9IM5 - chains B and C of the 5 polymer chains in the assembly; structure by X-ray diffraction, 2.86 A resolution.

Chain B:
Molecule: Tubulin beta chain
Organism: Sus scrofa
UniProt: P02554 (TBB_PIG); numbering as in UniProt (aligned over 1-445)
Sequence (445 residues; numbered 1 to 445; the number before each row is that of its first residue):
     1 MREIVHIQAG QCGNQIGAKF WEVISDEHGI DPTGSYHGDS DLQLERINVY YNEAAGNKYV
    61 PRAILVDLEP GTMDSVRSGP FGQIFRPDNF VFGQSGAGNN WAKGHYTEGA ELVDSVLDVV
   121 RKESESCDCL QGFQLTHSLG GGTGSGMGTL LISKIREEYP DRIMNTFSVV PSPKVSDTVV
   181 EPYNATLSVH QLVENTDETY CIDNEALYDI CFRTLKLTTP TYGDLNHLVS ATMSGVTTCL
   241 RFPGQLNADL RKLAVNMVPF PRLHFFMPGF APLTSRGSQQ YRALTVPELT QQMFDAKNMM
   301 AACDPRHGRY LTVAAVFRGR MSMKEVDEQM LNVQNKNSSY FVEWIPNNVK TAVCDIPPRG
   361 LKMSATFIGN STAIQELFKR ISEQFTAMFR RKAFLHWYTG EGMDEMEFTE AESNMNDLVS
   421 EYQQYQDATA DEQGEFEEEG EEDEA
Unresolved in the structure: 1, 276-279, 429-445
Ion coordination: Ca2+ near Glu-111 (its only coordinating residue here)
Residues lining bound ligands:
  - A1L2T (N4-(1,3-benzodioxol-5-ylmethyl)-6-(1H-indol-4-yl)pyrimidine-2,4-diamine): Ile-4, Tyr-50, Gln-134, Asn-165, Phe-167, Glu-198, Tyr-200, Val-236, Thr-237, Cys-239, Leu-240, Leu-246, Leu-250, Leu-253, Ala-254, Asn-256, Met-257, Ala-314, Val-316, Ala-352, Ile-368
  - GDP (guanosine-5'-diphosphate): Gly-10, Gln-11, Cys-12, Gln-15, Ile-16, Asn-99, Ser-138, Gly-140, Gly-141, Gly-142, Thr-143, Gly-144, Val-169, Pro-171, Val-175, Asp-177, Glu-181, Asn-204, Leu-207, Tyr-222, Leu-225, Asn-226
Swiss-Prot annotation at these positions:
  - motif: Met-1 to Ile-4 (MREI motif)
  - binding site (GTP): Gln-11, Glu-69, Ser-138, Gly-142, Thr-143, Gly-144, Asn-204, Asn-226
  - binding site (Mg(2+)): Glu-69
  - modified residue: Ser-40 (Phosphoserine), Lys-58 (N6-acetyllysine), Ser-172 (Phosphoserine), Thr-285 (Phosphothreonine), Thr-290 (Phosphothreonine), Arg-318 (Omega-N-methylarginine), Glu-438 (5-glutamyl polyglutamate)
  - cross-link (Glycyl lysine isopeptide (Lys-Gly)): Lys-58 (interchain with G-Cter in ubiquitin), Lys-324 (interchain with G-Cter in ubiquitin)
  - natural variant: His-37 (H37V: In 2nd form), Asn-48 (N48S: In 2nd form), Ala-55 to Asn-57 (sequence variant, change not given here; In 2nd form), Ser-275 (S275A: In 2nd form)

Chain C:
Molecule: Tubulin alpha-1B chain
Organism: Sus scrofa
Notes: EC 3.6.5.-
UniProt: Q2XVP4 (TBA1B_PIG); residue numbers follow UniProt; this construct covers 1-451
Sequence (451 residues; numbered 1 to 451; the number before each row is that of its first residue):
     1 MRECISIHVG QAGVQIGNAC WELYCLEHGI QPDGQMPSDK TIGGGDDSFN TFFSETGAGK
    61 HVPRAVFVDL EPTVIDEVRT GTYRQLFHPE QLITGKEDAA NNYARGHYTI GKEIIDLVLD
   121 RIRKLADQCT GLQGFLVFHS FGGGTGSGFT SLLMERLSVD YGKKSKLEFS IYPAPQVSTA
   181 VVEPYNSILT THTTLEHSDC AFMVDNEAIY DICRRNLDIE RPTYTNLNRL ISQIVSSITA
   241 SLRFDGALNV DLTEFQTNLV PYPRIHFPLA TYAPVISAEK AYHEQLSVAE ITNACFEPAN
   301 QMVKCDPRHG KYMACCLLYR GDVVPKDVNA AIATIKTKRS IQFVDWCPTG FKVGINYQPP
   361 TVVPGGDLAK VQRAVCMLSN TTAIAEAWAR LDHKFDLMYA KRAFVHWYVG EGMEEGEFSE
   421 AREDMAALEK DYEEVGVDSV EGEGEEEGEE Y
Unresolved in the structure: 441-451
Ion coordination: Ca2+: Asp-39, Thr-41, Gly-44, Glu-55
Residues lining bound ligands: GTP (guanosine-5'-triphosphate): Gly-10, Gln-11, Ala-12, Gln-15, Ile-16, Asp-69, Asp-98, Ala-99, Ala-100, Asn-101, Ser-140, Gly-142, Gly-143, Gly-144, Thr-145, Gly-146, Ile-171, Val-177, Ser-178, Thr-179, Glu-183, Asn-206, Tyr-224, Asn-228, Ile-231
Swiss-Prot annotation at these positions:
  - motif: Met-1 to Cys-4 (MREC motif)
  - active site: Glu-254
  - binding site (GTP): Gly-10, Gln-11, Ala-12, Gln-15, Glu-71, Ala-99, Ser-140, Gly-143, Gly-144, Thr-145, Gly-146, Thr-179, Glu-183, Asn-206, Tyr-224, Asn-228, Leu-252
  - binding site (Mg(2+)): Glu-71
  - site: Tyr-451 (Involved in polymerization)
  - modified residue: Lys-40 (N6,N6,N6-trimethyllysine), Ser-48 (Phosphoserine), Ser-232 (Phosphoserine), Tyr-282 (3'-nitrotyrosine), Arg-339 (Omega-N-methylarginine), Ser-439 (Phosphoserine), Glu-443 (5-glutamyl polyglutamate), Glu-445 (5-glutamyl polyglutamate), Tyr-451 (3'-nitrotyrosine)
  - cross-link (Glycyl lysine isopeptide (Lys-Gly)): Lys-326 (interchain with G-Cter in ubiquitin), Lys-370 (interchain with G-Cter in ubiquitin)

How chain B and chain C interact:
Pairs across the interface (35; chain B residue first):
  Gln-94(B) / Met-1(C)
  Asn-99(B) / Glu-254(C)  hydrogen bond
  Asp-177(B) / Lys-352(C)  hydrogen bond (backbone-side chain)
  Thr-178(B) / Glu-254(C)
  Thr-178(B) / Asn-258(C)
  Val-179(B) / Asn-258(C)  hydrogen bond (backbone-side chain)
  Thr-219(B) / Pro-325(C)
  Thr-219(B) / Lys-326(C)
  Ala-387(B) / Trp-346(C)
  Met-388(B) / Trp-346(C)
  Arg-390(B) / Asp-345(C)  salt bridge
  Arg-390(B) / Ser-439(C)  hydrogen bond
  Arg-391(B) / Tyr-262(C)  hydrogen bond (backbone-side chain)
  Arg-391(B) / Asp-345(C)  salt bridge
  Arg-391(B) / Trp-346(C)
  Arg-391(B) / Glu-434(C)  hydrogen bond (side chain-backbone)
  Arg-391(B) / Val-435(C)
  Arg-391(B) / Val-437(C)  hydrogen bond (side chain-backbone)
  Arg-391(B) / Asp-438(C)
  Arg-391(B) / Ser-439(C)  hydrogen bond
  Lys-392(B) / Tyr-262(C)
  Ala-393(B) / Tyr-262(C)
  Ala-393(B) / Trp-346(C)  hydrophobic
  Phe-394(B) / Thr-257(C)
  Phe-394(B) / Asn-258(C)
  Phe-394(B) / Val-260(C)
  Phe-394(B) / Pro-261(C)  hydrogen bond (backbone-backbone)
  Phe-394(B) / Trp-346(C)  hydrophobic
  His-396(B) / Val-260(C)  hydrogen bond (side chain-backbone)
  His-396(B) / Pro-261(C)
  His-396(B) / Tyr-262(C)
  His-396(B) / Pro-263(C)
  Trp-397(B) / Gln-256(C)
  Trp-397(B) / Thr-257(C)  hydrogen bond (side chain-backbone)
  Trp-397(B) / Val-260(C)
Also at the interface, not in a pair above, chain B (18 interface residues in all): Ser-95, Val-180, Thr-218
Also at the interface, not in a pair above, chain C (22 interface residues in all): Arg-2, Asn-329, Pro-348

Summary:
18 residues of chain B face 22 of chain C across their interface, with 11 hydrogen bonds and 2 salt bridges.
Among the polar pairs are Arg-390(B)/Asp-345(C), Arg-391(B)/Asp-345(C) and Asn-99(B)/Glu-254(C). Chain B binds
compound A1L2T and GDP. Ligands of chain C: GTP.
Chain B is Tubulin beta chain and chain C is Tubulin alpha-1B chain, both from Sus scrofa; the structure,
Tubulin-RB3(MUT)-TTL-Y12, was determined by X-ray diffraction, deposited together with 9IMO.
